PDB entry 6PR5 | electron microscopy, 3.30 A resolution | chains E and G of the 8 polymer chains in the assembly

# Chain E
Protein: DNA-mediated transposase
From: Helicoverpa zea
Reference sequence: B0F0C5 (B0F0C5_HELZE); residue numbers follow UniProt; this construct covers 17-507
Amino-acid sequence (497 residues; row label = number of the first residue in the row):
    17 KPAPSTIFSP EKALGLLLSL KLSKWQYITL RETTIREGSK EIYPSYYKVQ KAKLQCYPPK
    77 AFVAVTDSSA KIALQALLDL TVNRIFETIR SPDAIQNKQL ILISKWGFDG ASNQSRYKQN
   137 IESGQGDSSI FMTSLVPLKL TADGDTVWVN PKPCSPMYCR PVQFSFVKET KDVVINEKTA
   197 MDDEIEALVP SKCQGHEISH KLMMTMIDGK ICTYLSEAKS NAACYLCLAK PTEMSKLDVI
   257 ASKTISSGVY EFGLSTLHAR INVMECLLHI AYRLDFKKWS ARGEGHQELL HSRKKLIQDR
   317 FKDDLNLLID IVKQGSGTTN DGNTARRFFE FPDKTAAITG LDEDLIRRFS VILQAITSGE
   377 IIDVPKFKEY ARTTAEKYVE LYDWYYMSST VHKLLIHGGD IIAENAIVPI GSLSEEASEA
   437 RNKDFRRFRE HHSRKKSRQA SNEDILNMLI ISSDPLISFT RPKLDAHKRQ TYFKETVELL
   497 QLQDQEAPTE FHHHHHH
Disordered / not traced: 17-20, 501-513
Construct notes: expression tag (508-513)
Bound ions: Mg2+ site 1: Asp125, Asp224 (shared with 1 residue of chain F; 1 residue of chain H); Mg2+ site 2: Asp125, Glu435 (shared with 2 residues of chain H); Zn2+: Cys240, Cys243, His408, His413
Reported in the primary citation:
  - binding site for the 30-nt DNA strand: Val328
  - catalytic residues: His274
  - catalytic residues: Asp125, Asp224, Glu435 (citing earlier work)

# Chain G
Molecule: 16-nt DNA strand
Sequence (16 nucleotides; numbered 17 to 32; the number before each row is that of its first residue):
    17 CACGGTGGAT CGAAAA

# How chain E and chain G interact
Residue-residue contacts (26):
  Lys168(E) - DC19(G)  phosphate contact
  Lys168(E) - DG20(G)  salt bridge to the phosphate
  Cys170(E) - DA18(G)  phosphate contact
  Cys170(E) - DC19(G)  sugar contact
  Ser171(E) - DC19(G)  phosphate contact
  Ser171(E) - DG20(G)  hydrogen bond to the phosphate
  Met173(E) - DG20(G)  phosphate contact
  Arg276(E) - DC17(G)  hydrogen bond to the base
  Arg276(E) - DA18(G)  salt bridge to the phosphate
  Asn339(E) - DA18(G)  hydrogen bond to the base
  Arg342(E) - DA18(G)  salt bridge to the phosphate
  Gln370(E) - DC17(G)  base contact
  Thr373(E) - DC17(G)  phosphate contact
  Thr373(E) - DA18(G)  phosphate contact
  Glu432(E) - DA18(G)  sugar contact
  Lys439(E) - DG20(G)  base contact
  Lys479(E) - DG20(G)  salt bridge to the phosphate
  Lys479(E) - DG21(G)  phosphate contact
  Leu480(E) - DG21(G)  hydrogen bond to the phosphate
  Leu480(E) - DT22(G)  base contact
  His483(E) - DC17(G)  salt bridge to the phosphate
  His483(E) - DC19(G)  salt bridge to the phosphate
  Arg485(E) - DC17(G)  salt bridge to the phosphate
  Gln486(E) - DC17(G)  base contact
  Thr487(E) - DC17(G)  hydrogen bond to the base
  Tyr488(E) - DC17(G)  sugar contact
Also at the interface, not in a pair above, chain E (22 interface residues in all): Ser35, Lys37, Glu346, Ser374

# Overview
22 residues of chain E face 6 of chain G across their interface; the contacts include 5 hydrogen bonds and 7
salt bridges. Among the polar pairs are Arg276(E)-DC17(G), Asn339(E)-DA18(G) and Thr487(E)-DC17(G). From the
paper: catalytic residues His274(E), Asp125(E) and Asp224(E) among others; a binding site for the 30-nt DNA
strand at Val328(E).
Chain E is DNA-mediated transposase (Helicoverpa zea) and chain G is a 16-nt DNA strand; the structure,
Cryo-EM structure of HzTransib strand transfer complex (STC), was determined by electron microscopy, deposited
together with 6PQR, 6PQU, 6PQX and 6PQY.
